3LPD - chain A; structure by X-ray diffraction, 2.10 A resolution.

# Chain A
Protein: Acidic extracellular subtilisin-like protease AprV2
Organism: Dichelobacter nodosus
Notes: EC 3.4.21.-
UniProt: A5EXI3 (A5EXI3_DICNV); residues 2-340 here correspond to UniProt positions 131-469 (UniProt number = residue number + 129)
Chain sequence (339 residues; numbered 2 to 340; the number before each row is that of its first residue):
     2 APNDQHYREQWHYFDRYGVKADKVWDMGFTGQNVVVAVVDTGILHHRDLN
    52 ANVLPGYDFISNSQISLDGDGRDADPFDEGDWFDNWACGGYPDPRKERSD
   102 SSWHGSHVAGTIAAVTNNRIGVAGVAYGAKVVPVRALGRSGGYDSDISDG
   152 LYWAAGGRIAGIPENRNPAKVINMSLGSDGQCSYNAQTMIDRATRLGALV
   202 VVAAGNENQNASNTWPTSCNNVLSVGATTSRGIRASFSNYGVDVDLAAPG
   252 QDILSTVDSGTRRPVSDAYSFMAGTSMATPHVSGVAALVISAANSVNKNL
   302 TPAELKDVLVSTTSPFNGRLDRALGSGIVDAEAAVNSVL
Construct notes: engineered mutation Ser141 (Cys270 in A5EXI3)
Disulfides: Cys183-Cys220
Ion coordination: Ca2+ site 1: Asp5, Asp49, Val116, Asn119, Ile121, Val123; Ca2+ site 2: Asp59, Asp69, Asp74, Asp76; Ca2+ site 3: Asp69, Asp71, Gly72, Asp74
What the authors report for this chain:
  - mutagenesis - Y92R: decreased catalytic activity on insoluble elastin
  - mutagenesis - Y92R: unchanged catalytic activity on AAPVn
  - mutagenesis - Y92A, Y92D, Y92L: decreased catalytic activity on insoluble Elastin-Congo Red
  - mutagenesis - Y92F: increased catalytic activity on insoluble Elastin-Congo Red
  - specificity-determining residues: Tyr92
  - mutagenesis - Y92R: decreased catalytic activity on Elastin-Congo Red

# In short
Asp5, Asp49, Val116, Asn119, Ile121 and Val123 form the Ca2+ site 1. Asp59, Asp69, Asp74 and Asp76 form the
Ca2+ site 2. From the paper: Y92A, Y92D and Y92L reduce catalytic activity on insoluble Elastin-Congo Red; the
specificity determinant Tyr92; 5 substitutions were tested in all.
Chain A is Acidic extracellular subtilisin-like protease AprV2 (Dichelobacter nodosus); the structure, Crystal
structure of a subtilisin-like protease, was determined by X-ray diffraction, deposited together with 3LPA and
3LPC.
